PDB entry 7U22 | X-ray diffraction, 3.87 A resolution | chains C and E of the 8 polymer chains in the assembly

== Chain C ==
Name: DNA-directed RNA polymerase subunit beta
Organism: Mycobacterium tuberculosis
Notes: EC 2.7.7.6
Reference sequence: P9WGY8 (RPOB_MYCTO); residue numbers follow UniProt; this construct covers 1-1178
Sequence (1178 residues; row label = number of the first residue in the row):
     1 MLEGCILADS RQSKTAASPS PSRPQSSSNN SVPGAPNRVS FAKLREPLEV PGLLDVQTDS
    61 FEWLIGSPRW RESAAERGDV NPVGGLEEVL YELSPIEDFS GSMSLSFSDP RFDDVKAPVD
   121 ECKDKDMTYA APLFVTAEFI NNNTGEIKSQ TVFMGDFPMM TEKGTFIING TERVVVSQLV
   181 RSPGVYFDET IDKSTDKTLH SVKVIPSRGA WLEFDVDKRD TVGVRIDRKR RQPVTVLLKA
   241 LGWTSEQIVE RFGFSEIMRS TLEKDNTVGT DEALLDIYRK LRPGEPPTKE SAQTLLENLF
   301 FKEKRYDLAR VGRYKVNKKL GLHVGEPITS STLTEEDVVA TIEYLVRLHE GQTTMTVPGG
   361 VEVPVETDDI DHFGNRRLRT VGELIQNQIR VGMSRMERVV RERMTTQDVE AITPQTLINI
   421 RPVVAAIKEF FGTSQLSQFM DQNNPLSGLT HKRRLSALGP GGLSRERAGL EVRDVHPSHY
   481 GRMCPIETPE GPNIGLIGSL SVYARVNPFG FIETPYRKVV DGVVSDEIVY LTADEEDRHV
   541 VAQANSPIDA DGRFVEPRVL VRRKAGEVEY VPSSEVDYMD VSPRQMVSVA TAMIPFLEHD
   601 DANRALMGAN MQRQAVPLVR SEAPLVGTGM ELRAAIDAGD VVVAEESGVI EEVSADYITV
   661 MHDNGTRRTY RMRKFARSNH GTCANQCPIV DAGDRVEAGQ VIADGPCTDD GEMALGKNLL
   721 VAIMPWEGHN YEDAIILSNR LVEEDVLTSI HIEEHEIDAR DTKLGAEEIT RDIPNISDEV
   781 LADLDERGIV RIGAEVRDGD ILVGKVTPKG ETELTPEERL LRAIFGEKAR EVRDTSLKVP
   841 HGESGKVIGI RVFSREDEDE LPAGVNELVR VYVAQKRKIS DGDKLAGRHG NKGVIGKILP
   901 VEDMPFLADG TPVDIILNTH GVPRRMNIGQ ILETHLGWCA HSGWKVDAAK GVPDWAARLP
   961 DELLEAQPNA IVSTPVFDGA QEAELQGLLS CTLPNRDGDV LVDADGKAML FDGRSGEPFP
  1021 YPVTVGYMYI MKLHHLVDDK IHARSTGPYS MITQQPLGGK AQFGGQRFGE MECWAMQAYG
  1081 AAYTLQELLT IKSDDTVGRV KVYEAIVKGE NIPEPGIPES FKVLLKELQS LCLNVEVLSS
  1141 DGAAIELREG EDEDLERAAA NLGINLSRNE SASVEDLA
Not modelled in the structure: 1-27, 1154-1178
Ligand contacts: KYO ((9S,14S,15R,16S,17R,18R,19R,20S,21S,25R)-5,6,18,20-tetrahydroxy-14-methoxy-7,9,15,17,19,21,25-heptamethyl-1'-(2-methylpropyl)-10,26-dioxo-1,3,9,10-tetrahydrospiro[9,4-(epoxypentadecanoimino)furo[2',3':7,8]naphtho[1,2-d]imidazole-2,4'-piperidin]-16-yl benzoate): Gln-435, Gln-438, Phe-439, Met-440, Asp-441, His-451, Arg-454, Ser-456, Leu-458, Gly-459, Arg-465, Pro-489, Asn-493, Ile-497, Arg-613, His-680
From the paper describing this entry:
  - binding site for KYO: Phe-439

== Chain E ==
Name: DNA-directed RNA polymerase subunit omega
Organism: Mycobacterium tuberculosis
Notes: EC 2.7.7.6
Reference sequence: A0A045H2R3 (A0A045H2R3_MYCTX); numbering as in UniProt (aligned over 1-110)
Sequence (110 residues; each row starts with the number of its first residue):
     1 MSISQSDASL AAVPAVDQFD PSSGASGGYD TPLGITNPPI DELLDRVSSK YALVIYAAKR
    61 ARQINDYYNQ LGEGILEYVG PLVEPGLQEK PLSIALREIH ADLLEHTEGE
Not modelled in the structure: 1-27, 109-110

== Chain C / chain E interface ==
Contacting residue pairs - 11 pairs, chain C then chain E:
  Tyr-1079(C) with Tyr-51(E), hydrogen bond (backbone-side chain)
  Gly-1080(C) with Tyr-51(E)
  Tyr-1083(C) with Ile-55(E), hydrophobic
  Lys-1108(C) with Asn-69(E), hydrogen bond (backbone-side chain)
  Gly-1109(C) with Asn-65(E), hydrogen bond (backbone-side chain); Asn-69(E), hydrogen bond (backbone-side chain)
  Glu-1110(C) with Asn-65(E), hydrogen bond (backbone-side chain); Asn-69(E)
  Asn-1111(C) with Arg-62(E), hydrogen bond (side chain-backbone); Asn-65(E), hydrogen bond
  Ile-1112(C) with Arg-62(E), hydrogen bond (backbone-side chain)
Interface residues without a listed pair, chain E (8 interface residues in all): Ala-61, Gln-63, Asp-66

== In short ==
The chain C/chain E interface involves 8 residues from each chain, with 8 hydrogen bonds. Polar contacts
include Tyr-1079(C)/Tyr-51(E), Lys-1108(C)/Asn-69(E) and Gly-1109(C)/Asn-65(E). Bound to chain C: compound
KYO. The paper reports a binding site for KYO at Phe-439(C).
Here chain C is DNA-directed RNA polymerase subunit beta and chain E is DNA-directed RNA polymerase subunit
omega, both from Mycobacterium tuberculosis. Entry 7U22 (Mycobacterium tuberculosis RNA polymerase sigma A
holoenzyme open promoter complex containing UMN-7) was determined by X-ray diffraction.
